Entry 7V96 (electron microscopy, 3.92 A resolution); this record covers chains I and E of the 18 polymer chains in the assembly.

Chain I:
Molecule: 275-nt DNA strand
Source organism: Homo sapiens
Sequence (275 nucleotides; numbered 1 to 275; the number before each row is that of its first residue):
     1 GGGTTAGGGTTAGGGTTAGGGTTAGGGTTAGGGTTAGGGTTAGGGTTAGG
    51 GTTAGGGTTAGGGTTAGGGTTAGGGTTAGGGTTAGGGTTAGGGTTAGGGT
   101 TAGGGTTAGGGTTAGGGTTAGGGTTAGGGTTAGGGTTAGGGTTAGGGTTA
   151 GGGTTAGGGTTAGGGTTAGGGTTAGGGTTAGGGTTAGGGTTAGGGTTAGG
   201 GTTAGGGTTAGGGTTAGGGTTAGGGTTAGGGTTAGGGTTAGGGTTAGGGT
   251 TAGGGTTAGGGTTAGGGTTAGGGTT

Chain E:
Protein: Histone H3.1
Source organism: Homo sapiens
UniProtKB: P68431 (H31_HUMAN); residues 0-135 here correspond to UniProt positions 1-136 (UniProt number = residue number + 1)
Sequence (136 residues; numbered 0 to 135; the number before each row is that of its first residue; numbering starts at 0):
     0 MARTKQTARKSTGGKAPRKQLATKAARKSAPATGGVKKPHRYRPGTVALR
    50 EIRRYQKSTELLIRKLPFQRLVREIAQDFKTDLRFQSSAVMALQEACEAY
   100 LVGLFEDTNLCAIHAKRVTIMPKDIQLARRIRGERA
Disordered / not traced: 0-35

Interface between chain I and chain E:
Contacting residue pairs - 32 pairs, chain I then chain E:
  DT5(I) with Lys36(E), phosphate contact
  DA6(I) with Lys36(E), sugar contact; Pro38(E), phosphate contact; Tyr41(E), hydrogen bond to the phosphate
  DG7(I) with Tyr41(E), phosphate contact; Arg49(E), salt bridge to the phosphate
  DG80(I) with Pro43(E), base contact; Gly44(E), hydrogen bond to the phosphate
  DG81(I) with Arg40(E), base contact; Tyr41(E), hydrogen bond to the phosphate; Arg42(E), sugar contact; Pro43(E), sugar contact; Gly44(E), hydrogen bond to the phosphate; Thr45(E), hydrogen bond to the phosphate; Val46(E), hydrogen bond to the phosphate; Ala47(E), hydrogen bond to the phosphate
  DT82(I) with Pro38(E), phosphate contact; His39(E), phosphate contact; Arg40(E), hydrogen bond to the sugar; Tyr41(E), hydrogen bond to the phosphate; Val46(E), phosphate contact
  DT83(I) with Pro38(E), phosphate contact; His39(E), salt bridge to the phosphate
  DA90(I) with Arg63(E), sugar contact; Leu65(E), sugar contact; Pro66(E), phosphate contact
  DG91(I) with Arg63(E), salt bridge to the phosphate; Lys64(E), hydrogen bond to the phosphate; Leu65(E), hydrogen bond to the phosphate
  DG99(I) with Arg83(E), sugar contact
  DT100(I) with Asp81(E), phosphate contact; Arg83(E), sugar contact
Interface residues without a listed pair, chain E (19 interface residues in all): Arg69

In short:
Chain I and chain E form an interface of 11 and 19 residues respectively; the contacts include 11 hydrogen
bonds and 3 salt bridges. Polar pairs include DT82(I)-Arg40(E), DA6(I)-Tyr41(E) and DG80(I)-Gly44(E).
Chain I is a 275-nt DNA strand and chain E is Histone H3.1, both from Homo sapiens; the structure, Telomeric
Dinucleosome, was determined by electron microscopy, deposited together with 7V90, 7V9C, 7V9J, 7V9K, 7V9S and
7VA4.
